6CPR - chains A and C of the 6 polymer chains in the assembly; structure by X-ray diffraction, 2.70 A resolution.

[Chain A (and C)]
Protein: Tumor necrosis factor ligand superfamily member 9
Organism: Homo sapiens
Notes: chain C of this document is another copy of the same molecule, construct and numbering; everything in this record applies to it too
UniProtKB: P41273 (TNFL9_HUMAN); residue numbers follow UniProt; this construct covers 80-244
Chain sequence (165 residues; numbered 80 to 244; the number before each row is that of its first residue):
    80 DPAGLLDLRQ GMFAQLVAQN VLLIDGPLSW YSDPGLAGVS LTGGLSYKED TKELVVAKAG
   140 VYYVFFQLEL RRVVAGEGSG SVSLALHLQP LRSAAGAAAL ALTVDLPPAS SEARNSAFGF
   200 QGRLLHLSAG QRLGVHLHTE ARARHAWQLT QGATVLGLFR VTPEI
Unresolved in the structure: 80-89, 189, 243-244 (chain C: 80-89, 175-176, 188-189, 242-244)
What the authors report for this chain:
  - self-association interface (contacts with another copy of this molecule): Tyr-142, Phe-199
  - mutagenesis - S172G: unchanged binding to Tumor necrosis factor receptor superfamily member 9 (citing earlier work)
  - mutagenesis - L115G, Q227A, Q230A: decreased binding to Tumor necrosis factor receptor superfamily member 9 (citing earlier work)

[Interface between chain A and chain C]
Residue-residue contacts (28):
  Val-140(A) with Phe-92(C), hydrophobic
  Tyr-142(A) with Tyr-142(C), hydrogen bond; Phe-144(C), hydrophobic; Phe-199(C)
  Ala-180(A) with Phe-197(C)
  Thr-182(A) with Phe-197(C)
  Asp-184(A) with Arg-193(C), salt bridge
  Phe-199(A) with Phe-199(C), hydrophobic
  Gln-200(A) with Gln-146(C), hydrogen bond; Phe-197(C)
  Gly-201(A) with Phe-144(C); Gln-146(C); Phe-199(C)
  Arg-202(A) with Gln-94(C); Gly-117(C); Phe-144(C); Gln-146(C); Gly-231(C), hydrogen bond (side chain-backbone); Val-234(C)
  Leu-203(A) with Ala-93(C); Gln-94(C), hydrogen bond (backbone-side chain); Phe-144(C), hydrophobic; Leu-237(C); Phe-238(C), hydrophobic
  Phe-238(A) with Phe-238(C), hydrophobic
  Val-240(A) with Phe-92(C), hydrophobic; Phe-238(C), hydrophobic
  Pro-242(A) with Gly-90(C)
Interface residues without a listed pair, chain A (15 interface residues in all): Leu-181, Thr-241
Interface residues without a listed pair, chain C (17 interface residues in all): Ser-195, Ala-232

[Overview]
The interface between chain A and chain C involves 15 residues on one side and 17 on the other; the contacts
include 4 hydrogen bonds and 1 salt bridge. Polar pairs include Asp-184(A)/Arg-193(C), Tyr-142(A)/Tyr-142(C)
and Gln-200(A)/Gln-146(C). From the paper: L115G, Q227A and Q230A of chain A reduce binding to Tumor necrosis
factor receptor superfamily member 9; a self-association interface involving Tyr-142(A) and Phe-199(A).
Chain A and chain C are both Tumor necrosis factor ligand superfamily member 9 (Homo sapiens); the structure,
Crystal structure of 4-1BBL/4-1BB complex in C2 space group, was determined by X-ray diffraction together with
6CU0 and 6D3N from the same study.
